PDB entry 4O9V | X-ray diffraction, 1.90 A resolution | chains A and B

# Chain A
Name: Suppressor of tumorigenicity 14 protein
From: Homo sapiens
Notes: EC 3.4.21.109
Reference sequence: Q9Y5Y6 (ST14_HUMAN); the construct lacks a stretch of the UniProt sequence and is renumbered around it, so the offset changes along the chain: 16-60 = UniProt 615-659; 61-77 = UniProt 669-685; 78-148 = UniProt 687-757; 150-184 = UniProt 758-792; 4 more segments
Chain sequence (241 residues; row label = number of the first residue in the row; note: 2 numbers in that range are skipped by the numbering (no residue carries them; nothing is unmodelled there); a row labelled like 60A-60I holds insertion residues (60A, then the next letters in order)):
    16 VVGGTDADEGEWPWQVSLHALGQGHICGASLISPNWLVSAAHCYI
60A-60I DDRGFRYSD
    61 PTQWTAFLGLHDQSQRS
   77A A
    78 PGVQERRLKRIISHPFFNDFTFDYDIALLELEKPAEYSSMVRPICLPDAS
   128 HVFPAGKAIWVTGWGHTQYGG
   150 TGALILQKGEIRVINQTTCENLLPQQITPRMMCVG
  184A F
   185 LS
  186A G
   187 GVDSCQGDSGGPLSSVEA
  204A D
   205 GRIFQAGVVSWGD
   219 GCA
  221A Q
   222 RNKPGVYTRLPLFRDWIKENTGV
Cystine bridges: Cys42-Cys58, Cys168-Cys182, Cys191-Cys220
Ligand contacts: NT4 (N-(trans-4-aminocyclohexyl)-3,5-bis(4-carbamimidoylphenoxy)benzamide): His57, Ile60, Phe97, Thr98, Phe99, Gln175, Asp189, Ser190, Cys191, Gln192, Ser195, Val213, Ser214, Trp215, Gly216, Gly219, Cys220, Gly226, Val227
Curated features (UniProtKB/Swiss-Prot):
  - active site (Charge relay system): His57, Asp102, Ser195
  - glycosylation: Asn164 (N-linked (GlcNAc...) asparagine)

# Chain B
Name: Peptide CGLR
From: Homo sapiens
Reference sequence: Q9Y5Y6 (ST14_HUMAN); residues 5-8 here correspond to UniProt positions 604-607 (UniProt number = residue number + 599)
Chain sequence (4 residues; each row starts with the number of its first residue):
     5 CGLR

# How chain A and chain B interact
Contacting residue pairs (20):
  Gly25(A) - Arg8(B)
  Glu26(A) - Arg8(B)  hydrogen bond (backbone-side chain)
  Pro28(A) - Arg8(B)
  Trp29(A) - Gly6(B)
  Trp29(A) - Leu7(B)
  Trp29(A) - Arg8(B)
  Arg119(A) - Cys5(B)
  Arg119(A) - Gly6(B)
  Arg119(A) - Leu7(B)  hydrogen bond (side chain-backbone)
  Pro120(A) - Cys5(B)
  Pro120(A) - Gly6(B)  hydrogen bond (backbone-backbone)
  Ile121(A) - Cys5(B)
  Cys122(A) - Cys5(B)  disulfide
  Cys122(A) - Gly6(B)
  Gly205(A) - Leu7(B)
  Arg206(A) - Cys5(B)  hydrogen bond
  Arg206(A) - Gly6(B)
  Arg206(A) - Leu7(B)
  Ile207(A) - Gly6(B)  hydrogen bond (backbone-backbone)
  Ile207(A) - Arg8(B)
Other interface residues (no listed pair), chain A (12 interface residues in all): Trp27
Disulfides between the chains: Cys122(A)-Cys5(B)

# Overview
12 residues of chain A and 4 residues of chain B are in contact; the contacts include 1 disulfide bond and 5
hydrogen bonds. Polar pairs include Glu26(A)-Arg8(B), Arg119(A)-Leu7(B) and Arg206(A)-Cys5(B). Chain A binds
compound NT4. UniProt lists 3 active-site residues on chain A.
Chain A is Suppressor of tumorigenicity 14 protein and chain B is Peptide CGLR, both from Homo sapiens; the
structure, Crystal structure of matriptase in complex with inhibitor, was determined by X-ray diffraction,
deposited together with 4O97.
